5WXN - chains A and C of the 4 polymer chains in the assembly; structure by X-ray diffraction, 2.93 A resolution.

Chain A:
Protein: 14-3-3 protein zeta/delta
From: Homo sapiens
Reference sequence: P63104 (1433Z_HUMAN); numbering as in UniProt (aligned over 1-245)
Sequence (267 residues; row label = number of the first residue in the row; numbers below 1 keep their minus sign (Met-21 is residue -21)):
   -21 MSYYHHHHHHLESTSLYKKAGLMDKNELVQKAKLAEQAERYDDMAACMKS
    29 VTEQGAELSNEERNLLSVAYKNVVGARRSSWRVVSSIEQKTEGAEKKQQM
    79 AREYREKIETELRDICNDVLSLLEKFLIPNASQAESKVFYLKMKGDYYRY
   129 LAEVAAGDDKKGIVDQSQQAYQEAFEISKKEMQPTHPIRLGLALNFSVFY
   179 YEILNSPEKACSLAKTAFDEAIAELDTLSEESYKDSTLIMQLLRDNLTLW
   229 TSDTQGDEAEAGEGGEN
Disordered / not traced: -21 to -1, 231-245
Sequence notes: expression tag (-21 to 0)

Chain C:
Protein: Serine/threonine-protein kinase STK11
Reference sequence: Q15831 (STK11_HUMAN); numbering as in UniProt (aligned over 331-343)
Sequence (13 residues; row label = number of the first residue in the row):
   331 RWRSMTVVPYLED
Disordered / not traced: 331, 342-343
Modified positions: Thr336 (phosphothreonine; TPO)
UniProt features mapped onto this chain:
  - modified residue: Thr336 (Phosphothreonine)

How chain A and chain C interact:
Pairs across the interface (33; chain A residue first):
  Asn42(A) - Tyr340(C)
  Asn42(A) - Leu341(C)  hydrogen bond (side chain-backbone)
  Ser45(A) - Val338(C)
  Val46(A) - Tyr340(C)  hydrophobic
  Lys49(A) - Thr336(C)
  Lys49(A) - Tyr340(C)
  Arg56(A) - Thr336(C)
  Arg60(A) - Arg333(C)
  Phe117(A) - Val338(C)  hydrophobic
  Lys120(A) - Val337(C)  hydrogen bond (side chain-backbone)
  Lys120(A) - Val338(C)
  Lys120(A) - Pro339(C)
  Arg127(A) - Thr336(C)
  Tyr128(A) - Thr336(C)
  Pro165(A) - Pro339(C)
  Pro165(A) - Leu341(C)  hydrophobic
  Gly169(A) - Val337(C)
  Leu172(A) - Met335(C)
  Leu172(A) - Thr336(C)
  Leu172(A) - Val337(C)  hydrophobic
  Asn173(A) - Thr336(C)
  Asn173(A) - Val337(C)  hydrogen bond (side chain-backbone)
  Val176(A) - Ser334(C)
  Val176(A) - Met335(C)
  Val176(A) - Thr336(C)
  Glu180(A) - Ser334(C)  hydrogen bond
  Asp213(A) - Leu341(C)
  Ile217(A) - Pro339(C)  hydrophobic
  Leu220(A) - Val337(C)  hydrophobic
  Asn224(A) - Ser334(C)
  Asn224(A) - Met335(C)  hydrogen bond (side chain-backbone)
  Leu227(A) - Arg333(C)
  Trp228(A) - Ser334(C)  hydrogen bond
Other interface residues (no listed pair), chain A (26 interface residues in all): Asn50, His164, Ile166, Tyr179
Other interface residues (no listed pair), chain C (10 interface residues in all): Trp332

Summary:
26 residues of chain A face 10 of chain C across their interface, with 6 hydrogen bonds. Polar contacts
include Asn42(A)-Leu341(C), Lys120(A)-Val337(C) and Asn173(A)-Val337(C).
Here chain A is 14-3-3 protein zeta/delta (Homo sapiens) and chain C is Serine/threonine-protein kinase STK11.
Entry 5WXN (Structure of the LKB1 and 14-3-3 complex) was determined by X-ray diffraction.
